6V8Z - chains A and E of the 18 polymer chains in the assembly; structure by electron microscopy, 2.90 A resolution.

Chain A:
Molecule: Envelope glycoprotein gp120
Source organism: Human immunodeficiency virus 1
Reference sequence: Q2N0S6 (Q2N0S6_9HIV1); the construct lacks a stretch of the UniProt sequence and is renumbered around it, so the offset changes along the chain: 32-134 = UniProt 31-133; 140-142 = UniProt 134-136; 149-151 = UniProt 137-139; 152-185 = UniProt 143-176; 5 more segments
Sequence (472 residues; row label = number of the first residue in the row; note: 26 numbers in that range are skipped by the numbering (no residue carries them; nothing is unmodelled there); a row labelled like 151A-151C holds insertion residues (151A, then the next letters in order)):
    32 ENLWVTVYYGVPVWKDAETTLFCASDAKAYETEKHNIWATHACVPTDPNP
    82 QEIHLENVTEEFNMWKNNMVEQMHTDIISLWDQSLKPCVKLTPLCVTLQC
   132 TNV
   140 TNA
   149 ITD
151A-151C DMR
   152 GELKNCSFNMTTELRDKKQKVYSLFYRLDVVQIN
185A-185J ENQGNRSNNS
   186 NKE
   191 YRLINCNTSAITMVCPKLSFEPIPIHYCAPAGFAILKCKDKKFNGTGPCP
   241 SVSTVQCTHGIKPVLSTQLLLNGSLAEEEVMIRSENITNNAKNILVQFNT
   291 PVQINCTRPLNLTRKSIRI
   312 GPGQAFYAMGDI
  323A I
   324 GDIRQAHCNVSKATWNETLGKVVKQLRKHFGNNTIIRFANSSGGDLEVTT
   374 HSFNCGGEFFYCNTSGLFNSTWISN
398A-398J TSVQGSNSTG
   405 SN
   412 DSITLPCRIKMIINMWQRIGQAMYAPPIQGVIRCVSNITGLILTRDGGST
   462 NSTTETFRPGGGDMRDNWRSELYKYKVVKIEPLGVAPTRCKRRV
Unresolved in the structure: 151A-151C, 185A-185J, 398A-398J
Cystine bridges: Cys-54/Cys-74, Cys-126/Cys-196, Cys-131/Cys-157, Cys-228/Cys-239, Cys-296/Cys-331, Cys-378/Cys-445, Cys-385/Cys-418
Covalent attachments: N-acetylglucosamine (NAG) linked to Asn-88, Asn-133, Asn-156, Asn-197, Asn-234, Asn-262, Asn-276, Asn-295, Asn-301, Asn-339, Asn-355, Asn-363, Asn-386, Asn-392, Asn-448; glycan linked to Asn-332
Differences from the reference sequence: conflict Ile-68 (Val67 in Q2N0S6), Ala-142 (Asn136 in Q2N0S6), Met-203 (Gln202 in Q2N0S6), Val-204 (Ala203 in Q2N0S6), Leu-208 (Val207 in Q2N0S6), Leu-255 (Val254 in Q2N0S6), Leu-300 (Asn299 in Q2N0S6), Leu-302 (Asn301 in Q2N0S6), Met-320 (Thr317 in Q2N0S6), Asn-332 (Thr330 in Q2N0S6), Met-422 (Gln419 in Q2N0S6), Cys-501 (Ala498 in Q2N0S6)
Reported in the primary citation:
  - conformationally variable residues (side-chain flip): His-66, His-72

Chain E:
Molecule: 10-1074 Fab Light Chain
Source organism: Homo sapiens
Reference sequence: Q8N5F4 (Q8N5F4_HUMAN); the construct lacks a stretch of the UniProt sequence and is renumbered around it, so the offset changes along the chain: 104-106 = UniProt 124-126; 107-109 = UniProt 128-130; 111-212 = UniProt 131-232
Sequence (211 residues; numbered 5 to 212 plus 7 insertion-coded residues; 4 numbers in that range are skipped by the numbering (no residue carries them; nothing is unmodelled there); the number before each row is that of its first residue; a row labelled like 66A-66C holds insertion residues (66A, then the next letters in order)):
     5 VRP
    11 LSVALGETARISCGRQALGSRAVQWYQHRPGQAPILLIYNNQDRPSGIPE
    61 RFSGTP
66A-66C DIN
    67 FGTRATLTISGVEAGDEADYYCHMWDSRS
95A-95C GFS
    96 WSFGGATRLTV
  106A L
   107 GQP
   111 KAAPSVTLFPPSSEELQANKATLVCLISDFYPGAVTVAWKADSSPVKAGV
   161 ETTTPSKQSNNKYAASSYLSLTPEQWKSHRSYSCQVTHEGSTVEKTVAPT
   211 EC
Cystine bridges: Cys-23/Cys-88, Cys-135/Cys-194

How chain A and chain E interact:
Residue-residue contacts - 7 pairs, chain A then chain E:
  Asn-141(A) / Ser-95(E)
  Asn-141(A) / Gly-95A(E)
  Ile-323(A) / Arg-94(E)  hydrogen bond (backbone-side chain)
  Gly-324(A) / Gly-29(E)  hydrogen bond (backbone-backbone)
  Gly-324(A) / Phe-67(E)
  Gly-324(A) / Arg-94(E)
  Asp-325(A) / Ser-93(E)  hydrogen bond
Other interface residues (no listed pair), chain E (8 interface residues in all): Leu-28, Ser-30

In short:
4 residues of chain A and 8 residues of chain E are in contact; the contacts include 3 hydrogen bonds. Polar
contacts include Ile-323(A)/Arg-94(E), Asp-325(A)/Ser-93(E) and Gly-324(A)/Gly-29(E). N-acetylglucosamine is
covalently linked to Asn-88(A), Asn-133(A), Asn-156(A), Asn-197(A), Asn-234(A) and Asn-262(A) and 9 more. The
paper reports conformational variability at His-66(A) and His-72(A).
Chain A is Envelope glycoprotein gp120 (Human immunodeficiency virus 1) and chain E is 10-1074 Fab Light Chain
(Homo sapiens); the structure, VRC03 and 10-1074 Bound BG505 F14 HIV-1 SOSIP Envelope Trimer Structure, was
determined by electron microscopy, deposited together with 6V8X.
